Entry 7NKQ (electron microscopy, 2.98 A resolution); this record covers chains E and d of the 8 polymer chains in the assembly.

# Chain E
Name: ATP synthase subunit beta
From: Mycolicibacterium smegmatis MC2 155
Notes: EC 7.1.2.2
UniProt: A0R200 (ATPB_MYCS2); residue numbers follow UniProt; this construct covers 1-475
Sequence (475 residues; each row starts with the number of its first residue):
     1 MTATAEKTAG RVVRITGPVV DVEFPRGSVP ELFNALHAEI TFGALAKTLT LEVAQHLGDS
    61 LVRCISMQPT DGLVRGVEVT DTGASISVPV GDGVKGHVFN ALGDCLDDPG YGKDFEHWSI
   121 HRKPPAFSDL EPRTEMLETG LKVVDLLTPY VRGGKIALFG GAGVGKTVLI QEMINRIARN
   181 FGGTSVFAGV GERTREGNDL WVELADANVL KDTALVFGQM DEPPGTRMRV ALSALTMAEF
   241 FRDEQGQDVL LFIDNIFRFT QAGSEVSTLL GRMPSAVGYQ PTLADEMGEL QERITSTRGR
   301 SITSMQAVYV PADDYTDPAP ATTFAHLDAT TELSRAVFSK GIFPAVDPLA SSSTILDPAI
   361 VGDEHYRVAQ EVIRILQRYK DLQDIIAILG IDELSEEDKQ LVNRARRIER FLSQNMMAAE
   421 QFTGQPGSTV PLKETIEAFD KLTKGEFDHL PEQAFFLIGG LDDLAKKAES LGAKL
Disordered / not traced: 1-7, 33-52, 66-71, 82-475

# Chain d
Name: ATP synthase subunit b-delta
From: Mycolicibacterium smegmatis MC2 155
UniProt: A0R203 (ATPFD_MYCS2); residues 1-445 here = UniProt positions 1-445
Sequence (445 residues; row label = number of the first residue in the row):
     1 MSIFIGQLIG FAVIAFIIVK WVVPPVRTLM RNQQEAVRAA LAESAEAAKK LADADAMHAK
    61 ALADAKAESE KVTEEAKQDS ERIAAQLSEQ AGSEAERIKA QGAQQIQLMR QQLIRQLRTG
   121 LGAEAVNKAA EIVRAHVADP QAQSATVDRF LSELEQMAPS SVVIDTAATS RLRAASRQSL
   181 AALVEKFDSV AGGLDADGLT NLADELASVA KLLLSETALN KHLAEPTDDS APKVRLLERL
   241 LSDKVSATTL DLLRTAVSNR WSTESNLIDA VEHTARLALL KRAEIAGEVD EVEEQLFRFG
   301 RVLDAEPRLS ALLSDYTTPA EGRVALLDKA LTGRPGVNQT AAALLSQTVG LLRGERADEA
   361 VIDLAELAVS RRGEVVAHVS AAAELSDAQR TRLTEVLSRI YGRPVSVQLH VDPELLGGLS
   421 ITVGDEVIDG SIASRLAAAQ TGLPD
Disordered / not traced: 1-108, 163-168, 445

# Interface between chain E and chain d
Residue-residue contacts - 5 pairs, chain E then chain d:
  Glu-23(E) / Ala-174(d)
  Glu-23(E) / Arg-177(d)  salt bridge
  Arg-26(E) / Arg-260(d)
  Asp-59(E) / Arg-173(d)
  Asp-59(E) / Ser-262(d)
Also at the interface, not in a pair above, chain E (6 interface residues in all): Arg-11, Arg-14, Leu-61
Also at the interface, not in a pair above, chain d (6 interface residues in all): Ala-175

# Summary
Chain E and chain d each contribute 6 residues to their interface, with 1 salt bridge. The salt-bridged pair
is Glu-23(E)/Arg-177(d).
Chain E is ATP synthase subunit beta and chain d is ATP synthase subunit b-delta, both from Mycolicibacterium
smegmatis MC2 155; the structure, Mycobacterium smegmatis ATP synthase b-delta state 3, was determined by
electron microscopy (same publication as 7NJK, 7NJL, 7NJM, 7NJN, 7NJO, 7NJP and 20 further entries).
